Entry 1MVX (X-ray diffraction, 3.00 A resolution); this record covers chain A.

== Chain A ==
Protein: Cryptic loci regulator 4
Organism: Schizosaccharomyces pombe
UniProtKB: O60016 (CLR4_SCHPO); residues 192-490 here = UniProt positions 192-490
Chain sequence (299 residues; numbered 192 to 490; the number before each row is that of its first residue):
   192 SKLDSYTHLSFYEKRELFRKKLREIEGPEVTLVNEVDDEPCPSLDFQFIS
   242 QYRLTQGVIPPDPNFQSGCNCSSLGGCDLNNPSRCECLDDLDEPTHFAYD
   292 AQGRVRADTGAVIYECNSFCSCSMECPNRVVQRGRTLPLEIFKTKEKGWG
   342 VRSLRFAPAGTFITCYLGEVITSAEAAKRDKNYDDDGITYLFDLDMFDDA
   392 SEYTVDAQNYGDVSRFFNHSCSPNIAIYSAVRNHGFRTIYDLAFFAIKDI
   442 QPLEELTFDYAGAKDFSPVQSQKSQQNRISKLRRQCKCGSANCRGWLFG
Disordered / not traced: 192, 462-490
Metal / ion sites: Zn2+ site 1: C260, C278, C307, C311; Zn2+ site 2: C260, C262, C268, C276; Zn2+ site 3: C268, C307, C313, C317
Swiss-Prot annotation at these positions:
  - region: G453 to K472 (Autoregulatory loop)
  - binding site (Zn(2+)): C260, C262, C268, C276, C278, C307, C311, C313, C317, C412, C477, C479, C484
  - binding site (S-adenosyl-L-methionine): K338 to W340, Y381, R406, F407 to H410, C477, K478
  - modified residue: K455 (N6,N6,N6-trimethyllysine), K464 (N6-methyllysine)
  - mutagenesis: R320 (R320H: Abolishes methyltransferase activity), G378 (G378S: Abolishes methyltransferase activity), Y451 (Y451N: Abolishes methyltransferase activity), K455 (K455R: Greatly diminishes Clr4 automethylation and causes hyperactivity towards histone H3K9), G486 (G486D: Abolishes methyltransferase activity)

== In short ==
C260, C278, C307 and C311 coordinate Zn2+ site 1. The Zn2+ site 2 is built by C260, C262, C268 and C276. From
UniProt: 13 Zn2+-binding residues, 11 S-adenosyl-L-methionine-binding residues and 5 mutagenesis sites.
Chain A is Cryptic loci regulator 4 (Schizosaccharomyces pombe); the structure, structure of the SET domain
histone lysine methyltransferase Clr4, was determined by X-ray diffraction (same publication as 1MVH).
